4MEQ - chain A; structure by X-ray diffraction, 1.77 A resolution.

== Chain A ==
Name: Bromodomain-containing protein 4
From: Homo sapiens
UniProtKB: O60885 (BRD4_HUMAN); residues 44-168 here = UniProt positions 44-168
Sequence (127 residues; each row starts with the number of its first residue):
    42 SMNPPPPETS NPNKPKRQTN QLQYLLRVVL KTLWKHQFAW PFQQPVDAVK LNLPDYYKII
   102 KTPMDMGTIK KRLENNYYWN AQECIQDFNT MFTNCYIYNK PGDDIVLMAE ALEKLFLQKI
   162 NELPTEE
Differences from the reference sequence: expression tag (42-43)
Residues lining bound ligands: 25O (5-methyl-7-phenyl[1,2,4]triazolo[1,5-a]pyrimidin-2-amine): Trp81, Pro82, Phe83, Val87, Leu92, Leu94, Tyr97, Cys136, Tyr139, Asn140, Ile146
Swiss-Prot annotation at these positions:
  - site: Asn140 (Acetylated histone binding)
  - cross-link: Lys99 (Glycyl lysine isopeptide (Lys-Gly) (interchain with G-Cter in SUMO2))
  - natural variant: Asp145 (D145G: Found in a patient with a neurodevelopmental syndrome; uncertain significance)
  - mutagenesis: Asn140 (N140A: Abolishes binding to acetylated histones)

== Summary ==
Chain A binds compound 25O. UniProt lists one mutagenesis site.
Chain A is Bromodomain-containing protein 4 (Homo sapiens); the structure, Crystal Structure of the first
bromodomain of human BRD4 in complex with a 5-methyl-triazolopyrimidine ligand, was determined by X-ray
diffraction (same publication as 4MEN, 4MEO and 4MEP).
